PDB entry 3I1A | X-ray diffraction, 1.70 A resolution | chain A

# Chain A
Protein: Spectinomycin phosphotransferase
From: Legionella pneumophila
UniProt: O06916 (O06916_LEGPN); residue numbers follow UniProt; this construct covers 1-331
Chain sequence (339 residues; row label = number of the first residue in the row):
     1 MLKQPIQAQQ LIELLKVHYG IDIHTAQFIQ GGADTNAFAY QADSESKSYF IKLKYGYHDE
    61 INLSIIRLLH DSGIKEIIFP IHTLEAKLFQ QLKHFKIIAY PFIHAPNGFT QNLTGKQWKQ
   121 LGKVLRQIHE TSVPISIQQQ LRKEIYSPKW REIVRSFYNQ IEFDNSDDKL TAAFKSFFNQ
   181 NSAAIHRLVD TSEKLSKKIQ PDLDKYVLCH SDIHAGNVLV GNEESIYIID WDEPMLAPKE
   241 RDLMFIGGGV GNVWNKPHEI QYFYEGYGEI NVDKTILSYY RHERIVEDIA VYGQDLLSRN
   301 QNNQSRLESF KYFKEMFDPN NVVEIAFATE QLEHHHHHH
Disordered / not traced: 1-2, 331-339
Construct notes: expression tag (332-339)
What the authors report for this chain:
  - conformationally variable residues (domain motion): L53 to N62, F79 to P80, P101 to F102
  - catalytic residues: K52 (citing earlier work)
  - catalytic residues: D212 (proposed by the authors, not directly observed)

# Summary
From the paper: catalytic residues K52 and D212; conformational variability at L53, F79 and P101.
Chain A is Spectinomycin phosphotransferase (Legionella pneumophila); the structure, Crystal Structure of apo
Spectinomycin Phosphotransferase, APH(9)-Ia, was determined by X-ray diffraction together with 3I0O and 3I0Q
from the same study.
